Entry 8ZIQ (electron microscopy, 2.84 A resolution); this record covers chains K and Q of the 18 polymer chains in the assembly.

Chain K:
Name: DUF4297
Organism: Agrobacterium tumefaciens
Sequence (397 residues; numbered 1 to 397; the number before each row is that of its first residue):
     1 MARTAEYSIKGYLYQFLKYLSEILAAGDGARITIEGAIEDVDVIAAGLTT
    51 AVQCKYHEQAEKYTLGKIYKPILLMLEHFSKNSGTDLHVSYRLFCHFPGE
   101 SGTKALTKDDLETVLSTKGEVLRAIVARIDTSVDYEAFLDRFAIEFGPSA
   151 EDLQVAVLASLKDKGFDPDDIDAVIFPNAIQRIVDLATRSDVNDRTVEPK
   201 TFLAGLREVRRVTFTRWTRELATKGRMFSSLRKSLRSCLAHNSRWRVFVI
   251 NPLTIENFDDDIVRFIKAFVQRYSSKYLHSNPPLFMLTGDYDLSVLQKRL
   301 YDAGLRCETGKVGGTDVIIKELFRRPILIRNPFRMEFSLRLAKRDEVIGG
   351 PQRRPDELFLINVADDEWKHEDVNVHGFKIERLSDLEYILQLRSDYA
Unresolved in the structure: 1-4, 41-43, 85-88

Chain Q:
Name: HerA
Organism: Agrobacterium tumefaciens
Sequence (617 residues; numbered 1 to 617; the number before each row is that of its first residue):
     1 MPDLGTPIGSVTDSSPSLIRIEISSAEDFEKYKSMLGVGQYLLVASGNNL
    51 YLLASITGVRATHVERRSLGPSSEVHSEEGSDGISGNFRFQIDTQPIGTL
   101 SEDGEFSRGSHSLPVPTEYAYVTPPAVLEGIFSHQIKSPFALGTLGISPD
   151 IKLKIDGDRFFSKHVAVVGSTGSGKSCAVAKILQTAVGIESKANAHKAAQ
   201 KNSHIVIFDIHAEYAAAFNLEAGEAFTLNLLGVDNLRLPYWLMNAQELEQ
   251 IFIESNEHNSHNQISQFRHAVVRNKCKHNPTLTNLSFDTPVYFSIDEVVT
   301 YLENMNNEVIGKLAGEGKPKLANETLVSDRDELYFDAVQSFIVASQAAAT
   351 KASNGPFNGEFDRMILRLHTRLADPRLQFLFYPKKEDGEDLATGDFADVV
   401 RQFVGYMTKSNVSIIDLSGIPFEVLSIVVSLISRMIFDFGFHYSKNRHVG
   451 GAVSDVPILVVCEEAHNYLPRSGGAAYDASRKSIERIAKEGRKYGVTLMV
   501 VSQRPSEVSETIFSQCSNFISLRLTNAVDQTYVKSLLPDLSAGLGDLLPN
   551 LAQGEFLIVGDAPLMPTVGHFALPVPEPHSRSVNYLQEWNSGWRHVDFDS
   601 VIDRWRGKVLTKSEKGV
Unresolved in the structure: 67-86, 190-200, 609-617

Interface between chain K and chain Q:
Contacting residue pairs - 5 pairs, chain K then chain Q:
  Ser-243(K) with Glu-27(Q); Glu-30(Q), hydrogen bond
  Leu-278(K) with Glu-30(Q)
  Arg-325(K) with Glu-27(Q), salt bridge
  Arg-330(K) with His-63(Q)
Interface residues without a listed pair, chain K (7 interface residues in all): Asn-242, Tyr-277, Ser-280
Interface residues without a listed pair, chain Q (6 interface residues in all): Ala-26, Glu-65, Phe-88

In short:
Chain K and chain Q form an interface of 7 and 6 residues respectively, with 1 hydrogen bond and 1 salt
bridge. Polar contacts include Arg-325(K)/Glu-27(Q) and Ser-243(K)/Glu-30(Q).
Here chain K is DUF4297 and chain Q is HerA, both from Agrobacterium tumefaciens. Entry 8ZIQ (HerA-DUF4297
complex with DNA) was determined by electron microscopy, deposited together with 8ZGI, 8ZIR, 8ZIS and 8ZIT.
